8PSZ - chains B and C of the 7 polymer chains in the assembly; structure by electron microscopy, 2.42 A resolution.

Chain B:
Molecule: Putative PB1
Source organism: Tilapia lake virus
Reference sequence: A0A1Y9SHW4 (A0A1Y9SHW4_9VIRU); residues 1-519 here = UniProt positions 1-519
Amino-acid sequence (519 residues; numbered 1 to 519; the number before each row is that of its first residue):
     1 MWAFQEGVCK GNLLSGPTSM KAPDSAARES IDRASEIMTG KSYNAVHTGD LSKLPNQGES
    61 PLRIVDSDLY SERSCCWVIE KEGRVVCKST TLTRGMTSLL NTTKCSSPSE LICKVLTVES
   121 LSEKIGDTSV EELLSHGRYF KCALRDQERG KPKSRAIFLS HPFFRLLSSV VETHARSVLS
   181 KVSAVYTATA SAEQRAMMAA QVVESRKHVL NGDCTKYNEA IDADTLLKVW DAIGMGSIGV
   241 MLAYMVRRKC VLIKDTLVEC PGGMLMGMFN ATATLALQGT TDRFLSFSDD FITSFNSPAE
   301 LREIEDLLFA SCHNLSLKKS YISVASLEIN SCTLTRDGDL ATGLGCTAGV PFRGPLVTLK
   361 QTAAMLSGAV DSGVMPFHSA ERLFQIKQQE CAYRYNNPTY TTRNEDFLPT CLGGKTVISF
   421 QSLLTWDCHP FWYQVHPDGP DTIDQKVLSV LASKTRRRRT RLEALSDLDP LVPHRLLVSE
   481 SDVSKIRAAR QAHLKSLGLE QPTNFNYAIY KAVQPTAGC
Not modelled in the structure: 457-458, 516-519
Metal / ion sites: Mg2+ site 1: Gly212, Asp213, Asp290; Mg2+ site 2: Asp213, Cys214 (together with A0I)
Small-molecule neighbours: A0I ([(2R,3S,4R,5R)-5-(4-azanyl-2-oxidanylidene-pyrimidin-1-yl)-3,4-bis(oxidanyl)oxolan-2-yl]methoxy-N-[oxidanyl(phosphonooxy)phosphoryl]phosphonamidic acid): Arg145, Glu148, Lys151, Arg155, Asp213, Cys214, Thr215, Lys216, Tyr217, Asn218, Glu219, Met266, Gly267, Asn270, Ser288, Asp289, Ser316, Lys318, Lys319
What the authors report for this chain:
  - specificity-determining residues: Asn270 (proposed by the authors, not directly observed)

Chain C:
Molecule: RNA-dependent RNA polymerase
Source organism: Tilapia lake virus
Reference sequence: A0A7G3S745 (A0A7G3S745_9VIRU); numbering as in UniProt (aligned over 1-457)
Amino-acid sequence (478 residues; each row starts with the number of its first residue):
     1 MSQFGKSFKG RTEVTITEYR SHTVKDVHRS LLTADKSLRK SFCFRNALNQ FLDKDLPLLP
    61 IRPKLESRVA VKKSKLRSQL SFRPGLTQEE AIDLYNKGYD GDSVSGALQD RVVNEPVAYS
   121 SADNDKFHRG LAALGYTLAD RAFDTCESGF VRAIPTTPCG FICCGPGSFK DSLGFVIKIG
   181 EFWHMYDGFQ HFVAVEDAKF LASKSPSFWL AKRLAKRLNL VPKEDPSVAA AECPCKKVWE
   241 ASFARAPTAL DPFGGRAFCD QGWVYHRDVG YATANHISQE TLFQQALSVR NLGPQGSANV
   301 SGSIHTALDR LRAAYSRGTP ASRSILQGLA NLITPVGENF ECDLDKRKLN IKALRSPERY
   361 ITIEGLVVNL DDVVRGFYLD KAKVTVLSRS KWMGYEDLPQ KPPNGTFYCR KRKAMLLISC
   421 SPGTYAKKRK VAVQEDRFKD MRVENFREVA ENMDLNQGSG SENLYFQGHH HHHHHHHH
Not modelled in the structure: 1, 141-143, 430-478
Differences from the reference sequence: conflict Lys391 (Arg in A0A7G3S745); expression tag (458-478)
Metal / ion sites: Zn2+ site 1: Cys146, Cys159, Cys163, Cys164; Zn2+ site 2: His184, His191, Cys233, Cys235
What the authors report for this chain:
  - binding site for Transcription-like product: His305

Interface between chain B and chain C:
Residue-residue contacts (214):
  Lys53(B) with Arg355(C)
  Tyr70(B) with Thr17(C); Glu18(C); Ser21(C)
  Thr93(B) with Ser21(C); His22(C)
  Thr97(B) with Ser7(C); Phe8(C); Arg11(C); Glu18(C), hydrogen bond; His22(C), hydrogen bond
  Leu100(B) with Arg11(C); Glu18(C)
  Asn101(B) with Ser7(C), hydrogen bond (side chain-backbone); Phe8(C); Lys9(C); Arg11(C), hydrogen bond
  Lys104(B) with Gly10(C)
  Cys105(B) with Arg11(C), hydrogen bond (backbone-side chain)
  Ser106(B) with Arg11(C); Glu13(C)
  Ser107(B) with Thr15(C)
  Ser180(B) with Gly302(C); Ser303(C), hydrogen bond (backbone-backbone)
  Lys181(B) with Thr306(C), hydrogen bond (backbone-side chain)
  Val182(B) with Arg310(C)
  Ser183(B) with Arg310(C), hydrogen bond (backbone-side chain)
  Ala184(B) with Arg310(C), hydrogen bond (backbone-side chain); Tyr360(C)
  Val185(B) with Thr362(C)
  Tyr186(B) with Ser301(C); Gly302(C)
  Glu193(B) with Pro116(C)
  Gln194(B) with Ser78(C); Asn114(C)
  Met197(B) with Leu76(C); Arg77(C); Ser78(C)
  Met198(B) with Thr362(C); Val367(C), hydrophobic
  Gln201(B) with Gly365(C), hydrogen bond (side chain-backbone); Leu366(C); Val367(C), hydrogen bond (side chain-backbone)
  Glu204(B) with Thr385(C); Leu417(C); Ser419(C)
  Ser205(B) with Lys383(C); Thr385(C)
  Arg206(B) with Glu358(C), salt bridge
  Lys207(B) with Val386(C); Leu387(C)
  Asp282(B) with Pro357(C)
  Val324(B) with Leu387(C); Trp392(C)
  Ala325(B) with Trp392(C), hydrophobic
  Arg336(B) with Leu387(C); Leu417(C)
  Asp337(B) with Lys75(C); Gly405(C); Thr406(C)
  Gly338(B) with Leu76(C)
  Asp339(B) with Ser74(C); Lys75(C)
  Phe352(B) with Asp35(C)
  Arg353(B) with Ala34(C); Asp35(C); Leu38(C)
  Gly354(B) with Asp35(C); Leu38(C)
  Ala364(B) with Arg129(C)
  Ser367(B) with Gly130(C)
  Val370(B) with Tyr119(C); Gly130(C)
  Asp371(B) with Val117(C); Ala118(C), hydrogen bond (backbone-backbone); Tyr119(C); Gly130(C), hydrogen bond (side chain-backbone); Leu131(C), hydrogen bond (side chain-backbone); Ala132(C)
  Ser372(B) with Tyr119(C)
  Gly373(B) with Lys73(C)
  Phe377(B) with Gly130(C); Leu134(C), hydrophobic
  Arg394(B) with Asp35(C), salt bridge
  Tyr395(B) with Asp35(C), hydrogen bond
  Pro398(B) with Arg45(C), hydrogen bond (backbone-side chain)
  Thr399(B) with Arg39(C), hydrogen bond; Phe42(C)
  Tyr400(B) with Asp35(C), hydrogen bond (side chain-backbone); Leu38(C), hydrophobic; Arg39(C); Phe44(C); Arg45(C)
  Thr401(B) with Arg45(C); Leu48(C)
  Thr402(B) with Arg45(C)
  Arg403(B) with Leu48(C); Asn49(C), hydrogen bond; Leu52(C); Asp53(C), salt bridge
  Glu405(B) with Leu52(C)
  Phe407(B) with Leu56(C), hydrophobic
  Leu408(B) with Leu52(C), hydrophobic
  Leu412(B) with Phe44(C), hydrophobic
  Gln421(B) with Leu134(C); Tyr136(C), hydrogen bond
  Leu424(B) with Arg129(C); Gly130(C); Leu131(C), hydrophobic
  Thr425(B) with Lys64(C); Leu65(C); Leu131(C); Tyr136(C)
  Trp426(B) with Arg62(C); Pro63(C); Lys64(C); Leu65(C)
  Asp427(B) with Lys64(C), salt bridge
  Phe431(B) with Phe51(C), hydrophobic; Leu52(C), hydrophobic; Leu56(C)
  Tyr433(B) with Pro60(C); Ile61(C); Arg62(C), hydrogen bond (side chain-backbone)
  Pro437(B) with Arg129(C)
  Asp438(B) with Arg129(C), salt bridge
  Pro440(B) with Arg62(C)
  Ile443(B) with Phe44(C), hydrophobic; Ala47(C), hydrophobic; Leu48(C), hydrophobic; Phe51(C), hydrophobic
  Asp444(B) with Leu38(C); Phe44(C)
  Val447(B) with Leu38(C), hydrophobic; Cys43(C), hydrophobic; Ala47(C), hydrophobic
  Leu448(B) with Ser37(C); Leu38(C), hydrophobic
  Leu451(B) with Ser37(C)
  Ala452(B) with His28(C)
  Ser453(B) with Lys25(C), hydrogen bond
  Thr455(B) with His28(C)
  Thr460(B) with Gln3(C)
  Leu462(B) with Gln3(C); Phe4(C); Ser7(C); Tyr19(C)
  Glu463(B) with Tyr19(C), hydrogen bond (backbone-side chain)
  Leu465(B) with Tyr19(C), hydrophobic; Arg20(C)
  Ser466(B) with Asp102(C)
  Asp467(B) with Tyr95(C); Tyr99(C); Asp100(C); Gly101(C), hydrogen bond (side chain-backbone); Asp102(C), hydrogen bond (backbone-side chain)
  Leu468(B) with Ile16(C), hydrophobic; Tyr95(C); Gly101(C); Asp102(C)
  Asp469(B) with Tyr95(C), hydrogen bond (backbone-side chain)
  Pro470(B) with Tyr95(C); Ser105(C), hydrogen bond (backbone-side chain); Leu108(C), hydrophobic
  Leu471(B) with Gln88(C); Ile92(C), hydrophobic
  Val472(B) with Ile16(C), hydrophobic
  Pro473(B) with Ile16(C)
  His474(B) with Thr15(C); Ile16(C), hydrogen bond (backbone-backbone); Thr17(C), hydrogen bond (backbone-backbone)
  Arg475(B) with Thr15(C)
  Leu476(B) with Val14(C); Thr15(C); Ile16(C), hydrogen bond (backbone-backbone)
  Leu477(B) with Glu13(C); Val14(C); Thr15(C)
  Val478(B) with Phe4(C); Glu13(C); Val14(C), hydrogen bond (backbone-backbone); Ile16(C), hydrophobic
  Ser479(B) with Phe4(C); Thr12(C)
  Glu480(B) with Phe4(C)
  Val483(B) with Tyr19(C)
  Arg490(B) with Tyr95(C), hydrogen bond (side chain-backbone); Gly98(C); Tyr99(C), hydrogen bond (side chain-backbone)
  His493(B) with Asn96(C), hydrogen bond (side chain-backbone)
  Leu494(B) with Gly98(C)
  Leu497(B) with Asn96(C); Lys97(C); Gly98(C)
  Leu499(B) with Lys97(C); Gly98(C)
  Pro502(B) with Gly98(C); Tyr99(C); Asp100(C)
  Thr503(B) with Gly98(C); Tyr99(C); Asp100(C)
  Phe505(B) with Leu86(C), hydrophobic; Leu94(C), hydrophobic; Ser103(C); Val104(C), hydrophobic; Ala107(C), hydrophobic
  Tyr507(B) with Pro84(C), hydrogen bond (side chain-backbone); Gly85(C), hydrogen bond (side chain-backbone); Leu86(C), hydrogen bond (side chain-backbone); Ala107(C), hydrophobic
  Tyr510(B) with Leu86(C), hydrophobic; Glu90(C), hydrogen bond; Leu94(C)
Interface residues without a listed pair, chain B (116 interface residues in all): Asp66, Ser67, Glu72, Val202, Leu334, Leu340, Pro355, Leu356, His429, Pro430, Gln434, Arg461, Asn504
Interface residues without a listed pair, chain C (111 interface residues in all): Thr23, Val24, Val27, Lys36, Leu59, Arg68, Ala91, His128, Ala133, Ser356

In short:
116 residues of chain B and 111 residues of chain C are in contact, with 38 hydrogen bonds and 5 salt bridges.
Among the polar pairs are Arg206(B)-Glu358(C), Arg394(B)-Asp35(C) and Arg403(B)-Asp53(C). Chain B binds
compound A0I. From the paper: a binding site for Transcription-like product at His305(C); the specificity
determinant Asn270(B).
Chain B is Putative PB1 and chain C is RNA-dependent RNA polymerase, both from Tilapia lake virus; the
structure, Tilapia Lake Virus polymerase in vRNA elongation state with additional mode B promoter
(transcriptase conformation), was determined by electron microscopy (same publication as 8PSN, 8PSO, 8PSQ,
8PSS, 8PSU, 8PSX and 6 further entries).
